Entry 1P4E (X-ray diffraction, 2.70 A resolution); this record covers chains E and A of the 10 polymer chains in the assembly.

[Chain E]
Molecule: 13-nt DNA strand
Sequence (13 nucleotides; row label = number of the first residue in the row):
     1 TAAGTTCCTA TTC

[Chain A]
Protein: Recombinase FLP protein
From: Saccharomyces cerevisiae
Notes: fragment: Flpe
UniProt: P03870 (FLP_YEAST); residues 2-423 here correspond to UniProt positions 3-424 (UniProt number = residue number + 1)
Chain sequence (429 residues; numbered 2 to 430; the number before each row is that of its first residue):
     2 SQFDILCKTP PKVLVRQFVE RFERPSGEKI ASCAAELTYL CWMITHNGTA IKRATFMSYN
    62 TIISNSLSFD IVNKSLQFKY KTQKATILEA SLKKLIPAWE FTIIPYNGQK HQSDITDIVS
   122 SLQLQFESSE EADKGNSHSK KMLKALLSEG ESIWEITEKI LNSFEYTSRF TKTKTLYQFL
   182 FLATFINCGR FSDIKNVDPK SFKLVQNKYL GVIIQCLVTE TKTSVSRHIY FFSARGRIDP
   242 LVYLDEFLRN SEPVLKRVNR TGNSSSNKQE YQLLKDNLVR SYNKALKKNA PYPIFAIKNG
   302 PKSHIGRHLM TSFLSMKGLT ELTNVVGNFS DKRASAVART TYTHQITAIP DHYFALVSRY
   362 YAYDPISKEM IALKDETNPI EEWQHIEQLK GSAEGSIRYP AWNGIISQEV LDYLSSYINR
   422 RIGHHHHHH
Unresolved in the structure: 111-113, 130-135, 334-345, 423-430
Sequence notes: variant Asp5 (Gly6 in P03870); engineered mutation Phe330 (Trp331 in P03870); expression tag (424-430)

[How chain E and chain A interact]
Residue-residue contacts (27; chain E residue first):
  DA2(E) - Arg170(A)  hydrogen bond to the base
  DA3(E) - Arg170(A)  hydrogen bond to the sugar
  DA3(E) - Lys289(A)  phosphate contact
  DG4(E) - Ser169(A)  phosphate contact
  DG4(E) - Arg170(A)  hydrogen bond to the phosphate
  DG4(E) - Phe171(A)  phosphate contact
  DG4(E) - Thr174(A)  hydrogen bond to the phosphate
  DG4(E) - Tyr178(A)  hydrogen bond to the phosphate
  DG4(E) - Ser282(A)  sugar contact
  DG4(E) - Lys285(A)  hydrogen bond to the base
  DT5(E) - Thr174(A)  phosphate contact
  DT5(E) - Ser282(A)  phosphate contact
  DT5(E) - Lys285(A)  hydrogen bond to the base
  DT6(E) - Asn278(A)  hydrogen bond to the phosphate
  DT6(E) - Arg281(A)  base contact
  DC7(E) - Asn278(A)  base contact
  DC7(E) - Arg281(A)  base contact
  DC8(E) - Ser2(A)  phosphate contact
  DC8(E) - Gln3(A)  hydrogen bond to the phosphate
  DC8(E) - Met58(A)  sugar contact
  DT9(E) - Met58(A)  base contact
  DT9(E) - Asn61(A)  phosphate contact
  DT9(E) - Thr62(A)  hydrogen bond to the phosphate
  DA10(E) - Thr62(A)  phosphate contact
  DA10(E) - Asn66(A)  hydrogen bond to the phosphate
  DT11(E) - Asn300(A)  sugar contact
  DC13(E) - Lys223(A)  hydrogen bond to the base
Also at the interface, not in a pair above, chain E (13 interface residues in all): DT1, DT12
Also at the interface, not in a pair above, chain A (21 interface residues in all): Ser59, His305, His309

[Overview]
13 residues of chain E face 21 of chain A across their interface; the contacts include 12 hydrogen bonds.
Among the polar pairs are DA2(E)-Arg170(A), DG4(E)-Lys285(A) and DT5(E)-Lys285(A).
Chain E is a 13-nt DNA strand and chain A is Recombinase FLP protein (Saccharomyces cerevisiae); the
structure, Flpe W330F mutant-DNA Holliday Junction Complex, was determined by X-ray diffraction.
